Entry 8P1U (electron microscopy, 3.30 A resolution); this record covers chains C and A of the 5 polymer chains in the assembly.

# Chain C
Protein: Cell division protein FtsL
Organism: Pseudomonas aeruginosa
Reference sequence: Q9HVZ6 (FTSL_PSEAE); residue numbers follow UniProt; this construct covers 1-97
Amino-acid sequence (97 residues; numbered 1 to 97; the number before each row is that of its first residue):
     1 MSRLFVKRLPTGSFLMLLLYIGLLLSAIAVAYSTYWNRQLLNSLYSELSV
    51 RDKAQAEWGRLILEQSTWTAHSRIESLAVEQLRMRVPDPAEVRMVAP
Not modelled in the structure: 1-3, 97

# Chain A
Protein: Probable peptidoglycan glycosyltransferase FtsW
Organism: Pseudomonas aeruginosa
Notes: EC 2.4.1.129
Reference sequence: Q9HW00 (Q9HW00_PSEAE); residues 1-399 here = UniProt positions 1-399
Amino-acid sequence (399 residues; each row starts with the number of its first residue):
     1 MLSVLRPFPSPLLSRHGIDLDFPLLAGCLALLGLGLVMVTSASSEVAAAQ
    51 SGNPLYFSVRHLIYLVIGLISCGLTMMVPMATWQRWGWKLLLVAFGLLVL
   101 VITPGIGREVNGSMRWIGFGLFNIQPSEIAKVCVVIFMAGYLIRRQQEVR
   151 ESWMGFFKPFVVLLPMAGLLLREPDFGATVVMMGAAAAMLFLGGVGLFRF
   201 GLMVLLAVGAVVLLIQTQPYRMARLTNFTDPWADQFGAGYQLSQALIAFG
   251 RGGWLGMGLGNSIQKQFYLPEAHTDFVFAVLAEELGIVGALATVALFVFV
   301 SLRALYIGIWAEQAKQFFSAYVAYGLAFLWIGQFLINIGVNVGLLPTKGL
   351 TLPFLSYGGSSLVICCACLGMLLRIEWERRTHLGSEEYEFNEEDFADER
Not modelled in the structure: 225-236, 383-399
From the paper describing this entry:
  - catalytic residues: Asp275
  - conformationally variable residues (order/disorder transition): Ile215 to Arg224, Leu225 to Phe236

# Interface between chain C and chain A
Pairs across the interface (32):
  Leu4(C) - Arg380(A)  hydrogen bond (backbone-backbone)
  Phe5(C) - Arg380(A)
  Phe5(C) - Thr381(A)
  Val6(C) - Asp19(A)
  Lys7(C) - Asp19(A)
  Lys7(C) - Leu20(A)
  Lys7(C) - Asp21(A)  salt bridge
  Lys7(C) - Glu376(A)  salt bridge
  Lys7(C) - Arg379(A)
  Lys7(C) - Arg380(A)
  Leu9(C) - Ile18(A)  hydrophobic
  Leu9(C) - Phe22(A)  hydrophobic
  Pro10(C) - Phe22(A)
  Tyr20(C) - Leu29(A)  hydrogen bond (side chain-backbone)
  Tyr20(C) - Ala30(A)  hydrogen bond (side chain-backbone)
  Tyr20(C) - Gly33(A)  hydrogen bond (side chain-backbone)
  Tyr20(C) - Leu34(A)
  Leu24(C) - Gly33(A)
  Ala27(C) - Val37(A)  hydrophobic
  Ala27(C) - Leu259(A)  hydrophobic
  Ile28(C) - Leu36(A)  hydrophobic
  Val30(C) - Leu259(A)  hydrophobic
  Thr34(C) - Leu259(A)  hydrogen bond (side chain-backbone)
  Thr34(C) - Gly260(A)
  Thr34(C) - Asn261(A)
  Tyr35(C) - Ser44(A)
  Tyr35(C) - Glu45(A)
  Tyr35(C) - Ala48(A)
  Tyr35(C) - Pro54(A)  hydrophobic
  Arg38(C) - Glu45(A)  salt bridge
  Arg38(C) - Gly260(A)  hydrogen bond (side chain-backbone)
  Arg38(C) - Lys265(A)
Other interface residues (no listed pair), chain C (18 interface residues in all): Arg8, Met16, Ala31, Tyr32
Other interface residues (no listed pair), chain A (28 interface residues in all): His16, Thr40, Ser41, Leu55, Gln266

# In short
18 residues of chain C and 28 residues of chain A are in contact; the contacts include 6 hydrogen bonds and 3
salt bridges. Among the polar pairs are Lys7(C)-Asp21(A), Lys7(C)-Glu376(A) and Arg38(C)-Glu45(A). From the
paper: the catalytic residue Asp275(A); conformational variability at Ile215(A) and Leu225(A).
Here chain C is Cell division protein FtsL and chain A is Probable peptidoglycan glycosyltransferase FtsW,
both from Pseudomonas aeruginosa. Entry 8P1U (Structure of divisome complex FtsWIQLB) was determined by
electron microscopy.
